3GSR - chains A and B of the 3 polymer chains in the assembly; structure by X-ray diffraction, 1.95 A resolution.

Chain A:
Molecule: HLA class I histocompatibility antigen, A-2 alpha chain
From: Homo sapiens
UniProtKB: P01892 (1A02_HUMAN); residues 1-274 here correspond to UniProt positions 25-298 (UniProt number = residue number + 24)
Sequence (274 residues; each row starts with the number of its first residue):
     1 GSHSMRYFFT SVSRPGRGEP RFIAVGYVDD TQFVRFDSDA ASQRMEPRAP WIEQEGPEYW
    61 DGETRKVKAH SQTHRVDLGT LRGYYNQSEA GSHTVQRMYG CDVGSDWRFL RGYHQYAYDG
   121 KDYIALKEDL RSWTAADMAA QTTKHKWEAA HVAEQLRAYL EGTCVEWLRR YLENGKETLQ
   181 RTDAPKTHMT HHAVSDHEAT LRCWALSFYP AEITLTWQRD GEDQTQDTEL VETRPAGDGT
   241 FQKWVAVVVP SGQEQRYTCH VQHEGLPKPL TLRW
Differences from the reference sequence: engineered mutation Val-245 (Ala269 in P01892)
Cystine bridges: Cys-101/Cys-164, Cys-203/Cys-259

Chain B:
Molecule: Beta-2-microglobulin
From: Homo sapiens
UniProtKB: P61769 (B2MG_HUMAN); residues 1-99 here correspond to UniProt positions 21-119 (UniProt number = residue number + 20)
Sequence (100 residues; numbered 0 to 99; the number before each row is that of its first residue; numbering starts at 0):
     0 MIQRTPKIQV YSRHPAENGK SNFLNCYVSG FHPSDIEVDL LKNGERIEKV EHSDLSFSKD
    60 WSFYLLYYTE FTPTEKDEYA CRVNHVTLSQ PKIVKWDRDM
Differences from the reference sequence: initiating methionine (0)
Curated features (UniProtKB/Swiss-Prot):
  - modified residue: Gln-2 (Pyrrolidone carboxylic acid)
  - glycosylation: Ile-1 (N-linked (Glc) (glycation) isoleucine), Lys-19 (N-linked (Glc) (glycation) lysine), Lys-41 (N-linked (Glc) (glycation) lysine), Lys-48 (N-linked (Glc) (glycation) lysine), Lys-58 (N-linked (Glc) (glycation) lysine), Lys-91 (N-linked (Glc) (glycation) lysine), Lys-94 (N-linked (Glc) (glycation) lysine)
Cystine bridges: Cys-25/Cys-80

Interface between chain A and chain B:
Pairs across the interface - 53 pairs, chain A then chain B:
  Phe-8(A) with Ser-55(B); Phe-56(B)
  Phe-9(A) with Phe-56(B)
  Thr-10(A) with Phe-56(B); Phe-62(B)
  Val-12(A) with Ser-33(B)
  Ile-23(A) with Leu-54(B)
  Val-25(A) with Asp-53(B); Ser-55(B)
  Tyr-27(A) with Tyr-63(B)
  Gln-32(A) with Asp-53(B), hydrogen bond
  Arg-35(A) with Asp-53(B), salt bridge
  Ser-92(A) with Met-0(B)
  His-93(A) with Met-0(B)
  Gln-96(A) with His-31(B), hydrogen bond; Phe-56(B); Trp-60(B), hydrogen bond (side chain-backbone); Phe-62(B)
  Arg-97(A) with Phe-56(B)
  Gln-115(A) with Trp-60(B)
  Tyr-116(A) with Trp-60(B)
  Ala-117(A) with Trp-60(B), hydrophobic
  Asp-119(A) with Met-0(B); Ile-1(B); His-31(B)
  Gly-120(A) with Ile-1(B); Arg-3(B), hydrogen bond (backbone-side chain); His-31(B); Trp-60(B)
  Lys-121(A) with Ile-1(B)
  Asp-122(A) with Trp-60(B), hydrogen bond
  Thr-190(A) with Met-99(B), hydrogen bond (side chain-backbone)
  His-192(A) with Asp-98(B), hydrogen bond (side chain-backbone); Met-99(B)
  Arg-202(A) with Met-99(B), hydrogen bond (side chain-backbone)
  Trp-204(A) with Met-99(B), hydrogen bond (side chain-backbone)
  Val-231(A) with Gln-8(B)
  Glu-232(A) with Gln-8(B), hydrogen bond (backbone-side chain); Tyr-26(B), hydrogen bond; Ser-28(B), hydrogen bond
  Arg-234(A) with Gln-8(B), hydrogen bond; Tyr-10(B)
  Pro-235(A) with Tyr-10(B), hydrogen bond (backbone-side chain); Asn-24(B); Tyr-26(B)
  Ala-236(A) with Arg-12(B), hydrogen bond (backbone-side chain); Asn-24(B), hydrogen bond (backbone-side chain)
  Gly-237(A) with Arg-12(B), hydrogen bond (backbone-side chain)
  Asp-238(A) with Arg-12(B); His-13(B), salt bridge
  Gln-242(A) with Tyr-10(B); Ser-11(B), hydrogen bond (side chain-backbone); Arg-12(B), hydrogen bond (side chain-backbone)
Interface residues without a listed pair, chain A (37 interface residues in all): Arg-48, Thr-94, Met-98, Thr-233, Trp-244
Interface residues without a listed pair, chain B (24 interface residues in all): Lys-58, Leu-65

Overview:
Chain A and chain B form an interface of 37 and 24 residues respectively, with 19 hydrogen bonds and 2 salt
bridges. Polar pairs include Arg-35(A)/Asp-53(B), Asp-238(A)/His-13(B) and Gln-32(A)/Asp-53(B).
Here chain A is HLA class I histocompatibility antigen, A-2 alpha chain and chain B is Beta-2-microglobulin,
both from Homo sapiens. Entry 3GSR (Crystal structure of the binary complex between HLA-A2 and HCMV NLV-M5V
peptide variant) was determined by X-ray diffraction (same publication as 3GSN, 3GSO, 3GSQ, 3GSU, 3GSV, 3GSW
and 3GSX).
